1C0L - chain A; structure by X-ray diffraction, 1.73 A resolution.

== Chain A ==
Protein: D-amino acid oxidase
From: Rhodosporidium toruloides
UniProtKB: P80324 (OXDA_RHOTO); residues 1001-1361 here correspond to UniProt positions 1-361 (UniProt number = residue number - 1000)
Amino-acid sequence (363 residues; each row starts with the number of its first residue):
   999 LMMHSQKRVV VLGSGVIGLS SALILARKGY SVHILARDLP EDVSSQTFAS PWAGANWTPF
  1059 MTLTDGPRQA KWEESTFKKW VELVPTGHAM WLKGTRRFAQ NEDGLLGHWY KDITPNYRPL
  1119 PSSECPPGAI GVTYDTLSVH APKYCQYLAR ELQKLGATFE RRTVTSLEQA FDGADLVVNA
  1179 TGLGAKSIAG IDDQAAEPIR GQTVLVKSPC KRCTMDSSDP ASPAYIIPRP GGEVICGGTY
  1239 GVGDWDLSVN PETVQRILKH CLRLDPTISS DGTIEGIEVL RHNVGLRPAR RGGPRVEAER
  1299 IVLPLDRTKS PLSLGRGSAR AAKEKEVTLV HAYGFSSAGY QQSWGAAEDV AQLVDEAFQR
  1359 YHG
Construct notes: cloning artifact (999-1000)
Residues lining bound ligands:
  - FAD (flavin-adenine dinucleotide): Leu1010, Gly1011, Ser1012, Gly1013, Val1014, Ile1015, Gly1016, Ala1034, Arg1035, Asp1036, Phe1046, Ala1047, Ser1048, Trp1050, Ala1051, Gly1052, Ala1053, Asn1054, Arg1160, Thr1161, Val1162, Ala1178, Thr1179, Gly1180, Gly1182, Ile1186, Gly1199, Thr1201, Tyr1223, Ile1225, Gly1283, Leu1284, Arg1285, Pro1286, Phe1333, Ser1334, Ser1335, Ala1336, Gly1337, Tyr1338, Gln1339
  - trifluoroalanine (FLA): Asn1054, Thr1056, Phe1058, Met1213, Tyr1223, Ile1225, Tyr1238, Arg1285, Ser1335
What the authors report for this chain:
  - binding site for trifluoroalanine: Tyr1223, Tyr1238, Arg1285
  - specificity-determining residues: Tyr1223, Tyr1238, Arg1285 (proposed by the authors, not directly observed)
  - catalytic residues: Ser1335 (proposed by the authors, not directly observed)
  - mutagenesis - S1335G: unchanged catalytic activity on At pH 8 and with d-Ala
  - mutagenesis - S1335G: decreased catalytic activity on At pH 6.0

== Summary ==
Ligands of chain A: trifluoroalanine and flavin-adenine dinucleotide. From the paper: the catalytic residue
Ser1335; S1335G reduces catalytic activity on At pH 6.0.
Chain A is D-amino acid oxidase (Rhodosporidium toruloides); the structure, D-amino acid oxidase: structure of
substrate complexes at very high resolution reveal the chemical reacttion mechanism ..., was determined by
X-ray diffraction together with 1C0K and 1C0P from the same study.
